Entry 2RGO (X-ray diffraction, 2.40 A resolution); this record covers chain A.

# Chain A
Name: Alpha-Glycerophosphate Oxidase
Source organism: Streptococcus sp
Notes: EC 1.1.3.21
Chain sequence (607 residues; each row starts with the number of its first residue):
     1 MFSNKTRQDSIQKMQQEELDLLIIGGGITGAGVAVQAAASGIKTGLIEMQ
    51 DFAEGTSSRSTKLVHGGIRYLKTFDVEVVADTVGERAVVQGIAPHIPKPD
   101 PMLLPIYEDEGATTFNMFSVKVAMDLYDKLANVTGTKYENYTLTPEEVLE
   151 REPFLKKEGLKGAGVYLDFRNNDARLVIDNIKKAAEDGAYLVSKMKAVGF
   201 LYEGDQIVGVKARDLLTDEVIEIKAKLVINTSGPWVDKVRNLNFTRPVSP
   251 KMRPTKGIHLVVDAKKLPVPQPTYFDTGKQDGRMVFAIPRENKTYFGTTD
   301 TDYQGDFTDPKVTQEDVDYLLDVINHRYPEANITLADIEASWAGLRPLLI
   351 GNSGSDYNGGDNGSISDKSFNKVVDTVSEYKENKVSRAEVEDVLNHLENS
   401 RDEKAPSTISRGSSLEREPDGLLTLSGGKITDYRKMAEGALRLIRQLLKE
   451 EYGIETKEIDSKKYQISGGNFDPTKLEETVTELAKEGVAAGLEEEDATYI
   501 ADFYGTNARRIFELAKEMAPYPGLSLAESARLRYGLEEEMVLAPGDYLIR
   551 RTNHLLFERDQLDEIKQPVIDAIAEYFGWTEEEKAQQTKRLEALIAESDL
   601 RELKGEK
Not modelled in the structure: 361-407, 518, 606-607
Ligand contacts: FAD (flavin-adenine dinucleotide): Ile-24, Gly-25, Gly-26, Gly-27, Ile-28, Thr-29, Ile-47, Glu-48, Met-49, Gln-50, Gly-55, Thr-56, Ser-57, Arg-59, Ser-60, Thr-61, Met-195, Lys-196, Ala-197, Thr-231, Ser-232, Gly-233, Pro-234, Trp-235, Val-239, Gly-257, His-259, Thr-298, Gly-344, Leu-345, Arg-346, Pro-347, Tyr-357, Asn-358, Gly-428, Lys-429, Ile-430, Thr-431

# Summary
Chain A binds flavin-adenine dinucleotide.
Chain A is Alpha-Glycerophosphate Oxidase (Streptococcus sp); the structure, Structure of
Alpha-Glycerophosphate Oxidase from Streptococcus sp.: A Template for the Mitochondrial Alpha-Glycerophosphate
Dehydrogenase, was determined by X-ray diffraction.
